5NWM - chains A and B; structure by solution NMR.

Chain A:
Molecule: Nuclear receptor coactivator 1
Organism: Homo sapiens
Notes: EC 2.3.1.48
UniProt: Q15788 (NCOA1_HUMAN); residue numbers follow UniProt; this construct covers 257-385
Chain sequence (132 residues; numbered 254 to 385; the number before each row is that of its first residue):
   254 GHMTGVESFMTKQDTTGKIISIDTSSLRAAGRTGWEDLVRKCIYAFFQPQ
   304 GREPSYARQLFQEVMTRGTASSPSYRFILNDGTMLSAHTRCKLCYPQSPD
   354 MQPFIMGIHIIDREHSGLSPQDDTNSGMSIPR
Differences from the reference sequence: expression tag (254-256); engineered mutation Arg343 (Lys in Q15788)
Swiss-Prot annotation at these positions:
  - modified residue: Ser372 (Phosphoserine)

Chain B:
Molecule: Signal transducer and activator of transcription 6
Organism: Homo sapiens
UniProt: P42226 (STAT6_HUMAN); numbering as in UniProt (aligned over 783-814)
Chain sequence (32 residues; row label = number of the first residue in the row):
   783 GTWIGEDIFPPLLPPTEQDLTKLLLEGQGESG
Swiss-Prot annotation at these positions:
  - motif: Leu802 to Leu806 (LXXLL motif)
  - mutagenesis: Leu802 (L802A: Abolishes the interaction with NCOA1; when associated with A-805), Leu805 (L805A: Abolishes the interaction with NCOA1; when associated with A-802)
From the paper describing this entry:
  - conformationally variable residues (order/disorder transition): Gly783 to Pro793
  - mutagenesis - P797A, L802A, L806A: abolished binding to Nuclear receptor coactivator 1 (chain A) (citing earlier work)
  - mutagenesis - L805A: decreased binding to Nuclear receptor coactivator 1 (chain A) (citing earlier work)

How chain A and chain B interact:
Contacting residue pairs - 38 pairs, chain A then chain B:
  Thr268(A) - Trp785(B)
  Thr268(A) - Asp789(B)
  Thr268(A) - Ile790(B)
  Thr269(A) - Asp789(B)
  Thr269(A) - Ile790(B)
  Thr269(A) - Phe791(B)
  Gly270(A) - Ile790(B)
  Ile272(A) - Pro797(B)
  Ile272(A) - Asp801(B)
  Ile272(A) - Leu805(B)
  Ile273(A) - Leu805(B)
  Ser274(A) - Leu805(B)
  Ile275(A) - Leu805(B)
  Ile275(A) - Glu808(B)
  Thr277(A) - Leu806(B)
  Trp288(A) - Leu806(B)
  Glu289(A) - Leu806(B)
  Val292(A) - Leu806(B)
  Arg293(A) - Leu802(B)
  Arg293(A) - Thr803(B)
  Arg293(A) - Leu806(B)
  Ile296(A) - Leu802(B)
  Tyr297(A) - Thr798(B)
  Phe300(A) - Leu794(B)
  Phe300(A) - Pro796(B)
  Ala310(A) - Leu794(B)
  Arg311(A) - Pro792(B)
  Arg311(A) - Leu794(B)
  Phe314(A) - Ile786(B)
  Phe314(A) - Ile790(B)
  Phe314(A) - Phe791(B)
  Phe314(A) - Pro792(B)
  Phe314(A) - Leu794(B)
  Met318(A) - Ile786(B)
  Met318(A) - Gly787(B)
  Leu346(A) - Ile786(B)
  Pro356(A) - Trp785(B)
  Ile358(A) - Ile790(B)
Also at the interface, not in a pair above, chain A (23 interface residues in all): Gln355
Also at the interface, not in a pair above, chain B (19 interface residues in all): Glu788, Leu807
Interface features reported in the paper:
  - residue pairs: Phe300(A)-Leu794(B), Ala310(A)-Leu794(B), Arg311(A)-Leu794(B), Phe314(A)-Leu794(B) (hydrophobic contact), Met318(A)-Ile790(B) (hydrophobic contact), Met318(A)-Ile786(B), Ile358(A)-Ile790(B) (hydrophobic contact), Ile358(A)-Ile786(B), Trp785(B)-Pro356(A), Ile786(B)-Leu346(A), Ile790(B)-Phe314(A) (hydrophobic contact)
  - interface residues, chain A: Ile272(A), Ile273(A), Ser274(A), Thr277(A), Trp288(A), Val292(A), Arg293(A), Ile296(A), Tyr297(A), Leu346(A), Gln355(A), Pro356(A)
  - interface residues, chain B: Pro796(B), Pro797(B), Leu802(B), Leu805(B), Leu806(B)

Overview:
23 residues of chain A and 19 residues of chain B are in contact. The paper describes contacts between
Phe300(A) and Leu794(B), Ala310(A) and Leu794(B) and Arg311(A) and Leu794(B) among others; hydrophobic
contacts between Phe314(A) and Leu794(B), Met318(A) and Ile790(B) and Ile358(A) and Ile790(B) among others.
The paper reports that P797A, L802A and L806A of chain B abolish binding to Nuclear receptor coactivator 1
(chain A); interface residues Ile272(A), Ile273(A) and Pro796(B) among others.
Here chain A is Nuclear receptor coactivator 1 and chain B is Signal transducer and activator of transcription
6, both from Homo sapiens. Entry 5NWM (Insight into the molecular recognition mechanism of the coactivator
NCoA1 by STAT6) was determined by solution NMR together with 5NWX from the same study.
